5UFJ - chains A and B of the 4 polymer chains in the assembly; structure by X-ray diffraction, 2.05 A resolution.

# Chain A
Molecule: Hemoglobin subunit alpha
Organism: Homo sapiens
UniProt: P69905 (HBA_HUMAN); residues 1-141 here correspond to UniProt positions 2-142 (UniProt number = residue number + 1)
Chain sequence (141 residues; row label = number of the first residue in the row):
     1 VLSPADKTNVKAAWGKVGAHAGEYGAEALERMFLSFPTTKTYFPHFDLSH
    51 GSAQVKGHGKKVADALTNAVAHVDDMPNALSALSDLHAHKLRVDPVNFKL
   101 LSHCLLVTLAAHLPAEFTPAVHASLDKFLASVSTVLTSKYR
Bound ions: heme Fe near His87 (its only coordinating residue here)
Residues lining bound ligands:
  - 86M (5-[(imidazo[1,2-a]pyridin-8-yl)methoxy]-2-methoxypyridine-4-carbaldehyde), molecule 1: Val1, Leu2, Pro77, Ala130, Ser131, Thr134, Val135
  - 86M, molecule 2: Val1, Thr134, Ser138
  - carbon monoxide (CMO): Leu29, Phe43, His58, Val62, His87
  - heme (HEM): Met32, Thr39, Tyr42, Phe43, His45, Phe46, His58, Lys61, Val62, Ala65, Leu66, Leu83, Leu86, His87, Leu91, Val93, Asn97, Phe98, Leu101, Leu105, Val132, Leu136
Curated features (UniProtKB/Swiss-Prot):
  - binding site (O2): His58
  - binding site (heme b): His87
  - site: Thr8, Asn9 (Microbial infection: Cleavage), Lys11 (Not glycated), Ala13, Trp14 (Microbial infection: Cleavage), Tyr24, Gly25 (Microbial infection: Cleavage), Leu29, Glu30 (Microbial infection: Cleavage), His45, Phe46 (Microbial infection: Cleavage), Asp47, Leu48 (Microbial infection: Cleavage), Ser52, Ala53 (Microbial infection: Cleavage), Val55, Lys56 (Microbial infection: Cleavage), Lys56 (Not glycated), Gly59, Lys60 (Microbial infection: Cleavage), Lys60 (Not glycated), Lys90 (Not glycated), Leu91, Arg92 (Microbial infection: Cleavage), Lys99 (Not glycated), Leu106, Val107 (Microbial infection: Cleavage), Thr108, Leu109 (Microbial infection: Cleavage), Val121, His122 (Microbial infection: Cleavage), Ser133, Thr134 (Microbial infection: Cleavage)
  - modified residue: Ser3 (Phosphoserine), Lys7 (N6-succinyllysine), Thr8 (Phosphothreonine), Lys11 (N6-succinyllysine), Lys16 (N6-acetyllysine), Tyr24 (Phosphotyrosine), Ser35 (Phosphoserine), Lys40 (N6-succinyllysine), Ser49 (Phosphoserine), Ser102 (Phosphoserine), Thr108 (Phosphothreonine), Ser124 (Phosphoserine), Ser131 (Phosphoserine), Thr134 (Phosphothreonine), Thr137 (Phosphothreonine), Ser138 (Phosphoserine)
  - glycosylation (N-linked (Glc) (glycation) lysine): Lys7, Lys16, Lys40, Lys61
From the paper describing this entry:
  - binding site for 86M: Val1

# Chain B
Molecule: Hemoglobin subunit beta
Organism: Homo sapiens
UniProt: P68871 (HBB_HUMAN); residues 1-146 here correspond to UniProt positions 2-147 (UniProt number = residue number + 1)
Chain sequence (146 residues; each row starts with the number of its first residue):
     1 VHLTPVEKSAVTALWGKVNVDEVGGEALGRLLVVYPWTQRFFESFGDLST
    51 PDAVMGNPKVKAHGKKVLGAFSDGLAHLDNLKGTFATLSELHCDKLHVDP
   101 ENFRLLGNVLVCVLAHHFGKEFTPPVQAAYQKVVAGVANALAHKYH
Differences from the reference sequence: engineered mutation Val6 (Glu7 in P68871)
Bound ions: heme Fe: His92 (together with carbon monoxide)
Residues lining bound ligands: carbon monoxide / heme: Leu31, Thr38, Phe41, Phe42, Phe45, His63, Lys66, Val67, Ala70, Phe71, Phe85, Leu88, Leu91, His92, Leu96, Val98, Asn102, Phe103, Leu106, Val137, Leu141
Curated features (UniProtKB/Swiss-Prot):
  - binding site ((2R)-2,3-bisphosphoglycerate): Val1, His2, Lys82, His143
  - binding site (heme b): His63, His92
  - site: Glu7, Lys8 (Microbial infection: Cleavage), Gly25, Glu26 (Microbial infection: Cleavage), Gly29, Arg30 (Microbial infection: Cleavage), Tyr35, Pro36 (Microbial infection: Cleavage), Trp37, Thr38 (Microbial infection: Cleavage), Phe45, Gly46 (Microbial infection: Cleavage), Asp52, Ala53 (Microbial infection: Cleavage), Gly56, Asn57 (Microbial infection: Cleavage), Lys59 (Not glycated), Phe71, Ser72 (Microbial infection: Cleavage), Gly74, Leu75 (Microbial infection: Cleavage), Lys82 (Not glycated), Thr84, Phe85 (Microbial infection: Cleavage), His92, Cys93 (Microbial infection: Cleavage), Lys95 (Not glycated), Arg104, Leu105 (Microbial infection: Cleavage), Leu110, Val111 (Microbial infection: Cleavage), Gly119, Lys120 (Microbial infection: Cleavage), Phe122, Thr123 (Microbial infection: Cleavage), Ala128, Ala129 (Microbial infection: Cleavage) and 2 more in UniProt
  - modified residue: Val1 (N-acetylvaline), Ser9 (Phosphoserine), Thr12 (Phosphothreonine), Ser44 (Phosphoserine), Thr50 (Phosphothreonine), Lys59 (N6-acetyllysine), Lys82 (N6-acetyllysine), Thr87 (Phosphothreonine), Cys93 (S-nitrosocysteine), Lys144 (N6-acetyllysine)
  - glycosylation: Val1 (N-linked (Glc) (glycation) valine), Lys8 (N-linked (Glc) (glycation) lysine), Lys17 (N-linked (Glc) (glycation) lysine), Lys66 (N-linked (Glc) (glycation) lysine), Lys120 (N-linked (Glc) (glycation) lysine), Lys144 (N-linked (Glc) (glycation) lysine)

# Chain A / chain B interface
Residue-residue contacts - 37 pairs, chain A then chain B:
  Glu30(A) - Pro124(B)
  Arg31(A) - Phe122(B)  hydrogen bond (side chain-backbone)
  Arg31(A) - Thr123(B)  hydrogen bond (side chain-backbone)
  Arg31(A) - Pro124(B)
  Arg31(A) - Gln127(B)  hydrogen bond
  Leu34(A) - Pro124(B)  hydrophobic
  Leu34(A) - Pro125(B)
  Leu34(A) - Ala128(B)
  Ser35(A) - Gln127(B)
  Ser35(A) - Ala128(B)
  Ser35(A) - Gln131(B)
  Phe36(A) - Gln131(B)
  His103(A) - Asn108(B)
  His103(A) - Val111(B)
  His103(A) - Cys112(B)
  His103(A) - Gln127(B)
  His103(A) - Gln131(B)  hydrogen bond
  Cys104(A) - Gln127(B)
  Val107(A) - Val111(B)  hydrophobic
  Val107(A) - Ala115(B)
  Val107(A) - Gln127(B)
  Ala110(A) - Cys112(B)
  Ala110(A) - Ala115(B)
  Ala110(A) - His116(B)
  Ala111(A) - Ala115(B)
  Ala111(A) - Gly119(B)
  Pro114(A) - His116(B)  hydrogen bond (backbone-side chain)
  Phe117(A) - Arg30(B)  hydrogen bond (backbone-side chain)
  Phe117(A) - His116(B)
  Thr118(A) - Arg30(B)
  Pro119(A) - Arg30(B)
  Pro119(A) - Val33(B)
  Pro119(A) - Met55(B)  hydrophobic
  His122(A) - Arg30(B)  hydrogen bond
  His122(A) - Val34(B)
  Ala123(A) - Val33(B)
  Asp126(A) - Tyr35(B)
Also at the interface, not in a pair above, chain A (20 interface residues in all): Lys99, Leu106, Ala120
Also at the interface, not in a pair above, chain B (22 interface residues in all): Pro51, Glu101, Arg104, Lys120

# In short
Chain A and chain B form an interface of 20 and 22 residues respectively, with 7 hydrogen bonds. Among the
polar pairs are Arg31(A)-Phe122(B), Arg31(A)-Thr123(B) and Arg31(A)-Gln127(B). Chain A binds heme, carbon
monoxide and compound 86M. Chain B binds carbon monoxide / heme. The paper reports a binding site for 86M at
Val1(A).
Chain A is Hemoglobin subunit alpha and chain B is Hemoglobin subunit beta, both from Homo sapiens; the
structure, Crystal Structure of Carbonmonoxy Hemoglobin S (Liganded Sickle Cell Hemoglobin) Complexed with GBT
Compound 6, was determined by X-ray diffraction together with 5U3I from the same study.
